8BEQ - chains A and B; structure by X-ray diffraction, 2.07 A resolution.

[Chain A (and B)]
Name: Fructofuranosidase from Rhodotorula dairenensis
Source organism: Rhodotorula dairenensis
Notes: chain B of this document is another copy of the same molecule, construct and numbering; everything in this record applies to it too
UniProtKB: A0A856TAI5 (A0A856TAI5_9BASI); numbering as in UniProt (aligned over 1-675)
Amino-acid sequence (675 residues; numbered 1 to 675; the number before each row is that of its first residue):
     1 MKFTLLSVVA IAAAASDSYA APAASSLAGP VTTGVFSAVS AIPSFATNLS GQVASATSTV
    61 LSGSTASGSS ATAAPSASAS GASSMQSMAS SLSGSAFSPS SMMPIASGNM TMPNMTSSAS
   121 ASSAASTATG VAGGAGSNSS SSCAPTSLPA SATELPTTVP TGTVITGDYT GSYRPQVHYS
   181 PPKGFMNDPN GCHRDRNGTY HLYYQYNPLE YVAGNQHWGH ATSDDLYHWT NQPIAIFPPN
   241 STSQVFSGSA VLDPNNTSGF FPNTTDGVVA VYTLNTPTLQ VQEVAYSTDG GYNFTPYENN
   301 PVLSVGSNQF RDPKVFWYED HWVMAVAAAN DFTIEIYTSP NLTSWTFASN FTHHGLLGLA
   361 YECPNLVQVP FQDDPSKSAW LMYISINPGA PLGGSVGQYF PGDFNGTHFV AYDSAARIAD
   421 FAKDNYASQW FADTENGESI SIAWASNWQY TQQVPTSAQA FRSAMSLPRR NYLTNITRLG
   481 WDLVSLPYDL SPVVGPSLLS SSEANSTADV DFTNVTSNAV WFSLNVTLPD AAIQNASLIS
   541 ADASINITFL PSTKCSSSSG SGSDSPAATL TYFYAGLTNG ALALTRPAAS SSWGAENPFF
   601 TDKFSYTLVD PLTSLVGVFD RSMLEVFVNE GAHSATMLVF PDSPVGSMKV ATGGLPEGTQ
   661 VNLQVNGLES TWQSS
Unresolved in the structure: 1-139, 674-675 (chain B: 1-141, 674-675)
Disulfides: Cys143-Cys555
Glycans and other covalent adducts: alpha-D-mannopyranose (MAN) linked to Thr146, Ser147, Thr153; N-acetylglucosamine (NAG) linked to Asn240, Asn341, Asn350, Asn405, Asn475, Asn505, Asn525, Asn546
From the paper describing this entry:
  - post-translational modification sites: Thr146, Ser147, Ser151, Thr161, Thr163, Asn197, Asn240, Asn255, Asn263, Asn341, Asn350, Asn405, Asn475, Asn505, Asn514, Asn525, Asn535, Asn546
  - self-association interface (contacts with another copy of this molecule): Asn525 to Ser544
  - mutagenesis - A213W (17-fold), Q216L, N387T (30-fold): decreased catalytic activity on sucrose
  - mutagenesis - A360Q (4-fold): decreased catalytic activity
  - mutagenesis - N387T (3-fold): decreased binding to sucrose
  - mutagenesis - A213W, N387T: decreased catalytic activity on FOS synthesis
  - mutagenesis - A360Q/N387T: increased catalytic activity on neokestose
  - mutagenesis - Q216L, Q216T: increased catalytic activity on 6-kestose
  - binding site for bis-tris buffer: Asn387
  - specificity-determining residues: Asn387
  - mutagenesis - Q216T: decreased stability

[Chain A / chain B interface]
Pairs across the interface - 87 pairs, chain A then chain B:
  Asn330(A) with Arg478(B)
  Phe332(A) with Arg478(B); Leu479(B), hydrophobic
  His353(A) with Asp413(B); Ser414(B), hydrogen bond (backbone-backbone); Ala415(B), hydrogen bond (backbone-backbone)
  His354(A) with Ser414(B)
  Gly355(A) with Ser414(B), hydrogen bond (backbone-backbone); Ala415(B); Ala416(B), hydrogen bond (backbone-backbone)
  Leu356(A) with Ala416(B)
  Leu357(A) with Ala415(B), hydrophobic; Leu479(B)
  Gly358(A) with Leu479(B)
  Leu359(A) with Arg478(B), hydrogen bond (backbone-side chain); Thr607(B); Val609(B), hydrophobic
  Pro388(A) with Thr607(B)
  Pro391(A) with Pro391(B), hydrophobic; Leu392(B); Ile418(B), hydrophobic
  Leu392(A) with Leu392(B), hydrophobic
  Gly393(A) with Ser605(B)
  Asp413(A) with His353(B)
  Ser414(A) with His353(B), hydrogen bond (backbone-backbone); His354(B); Gly355(B), hydrogen bond (backbone-backbone); Ser414(B)
  Ala415(A) with His353(B), hydrogen bond (backbone-backbone); Gly355(B); Leu357(B), hydrophobic
  Ala416(A) with Gly355(B), hydrogen bond (backbone-backbone); Leu356(B); Ala416(B), hydrophobic
  Arg417(A) with Leu357(B)
  Ile418(A) with Pro391(B), hydrophobic
  Gln449(A) with Thr578(B); Ser605(B), hydrogen bond; Thr607(B)
  Gln452(A) with Leu577(B)
  Gln453(A) with Leu577(B)
  Arg478(A) with Asn330(B); Phe332(B); Leu359(B), hydrogen bond (side chain-backbone)
  Leu479(A) with Phe332(B), hydrophobic; Leu357(B); Gly358(B)
  Phe573(A) with Phe599(B), hydrophobic
  Leu577(A) with Gln452(B); Gln453(B)
  Thr578(A) with Gln449(B); Gln453(B); Phe599(B)
  Ala581(A) with Phe599(B), hydrophobic
  Ala583(A) with Pro598(B); Phe599(B), hydrophobic
  Thr585(A) with Pro598(B)
  Gly594(A) with Lys603(B), hydrogen bond (backbone-side chain)
  Ala595(A) with Lys603(B), hydrogen bond (backbone-side chain)
  Asn597(A) with Lys603(B), hydrogen bond (backbone-side chain)
  Pro598(A) with Ala583(B); Thr585(B); Lys603(B)
  Phe599(A) with Phe573(B), hydrophobic; Thr578(B); Ala581(B), hydrophobic; Ala583(B), hydrophobic
  Phe600(A) with Lys603(B), hydrogen bond (backbone-side chain)
  Thr601(A) with Thr601(B); Asp602(B); Lys603(B)
  Asp602(A) with Thr601(B); Asp602(B), hydrogen bond (side chain-backbone)
  Lys603(A) with Gly594(B), hydrogen bond (side chain-backbone); Ala595(B), hydrogen bond (side chain-backbone); Asn597(B), hydrogen bond (side chain-backbone); Pro598(B); Phe600(B); Thr601(B)
  Ser605(A) with Gly393(B); Gln449(B), hydrogen bond; Phe599(B)
  Thr607(A) with Leu359(B); Pro388(B); Gln449(B)
  Leu608(A) with Leu359(B)
  Val609(A) with Leu359(B), hydrophobic
Interface residues without a listed pair, chain A (49 interface residues in all): Val212, Gly389, Lys423, Trp448, Leu582, Ala588
Interface residues without a listed pair, chain B (49 interface residues in all): Gly389, Gly394, Arg417, Trp448, Leu582, Ala588, Glu596, Leu608

[Summary]
Chain A and chain B each contribute 49 residues to their interface; the contacts include 20 hydrogen bonds.
Polar pairs include Leu359(A)-Arg478(B), Gln449(A)-Ser605(B) and Gly594(A)-Lys603(B). From the paper: a
binding site for bis-tris buffer at Asn387(A); A213W, Q216L and N387T of chain A reduce catalytic activity on
sucrose; 6 substitutions were tested in all.
Both chains are Fructofuranosidase from Rhodotorula dairenensis (Rhodotorula dairenensis). Entry 8BEQ
(Structure of fructofuranosidase from Rhodotorula dairenensis) was determined by X-ray diffraction together
with 8BET and 8BEU from the same study.
